Entry 6XBL (electron microscopy, 3.96 A resolution); this record covers chains B and G of the 5 polymer chains in the assembly.

[Chain B]
Molecule: Guanine nucleotide-binding protein G(I)/G(S)/G(T) subunit beta-1
Organism: Homo sapiens
UniProt: P62873 (GBB1_HUMAN); numbering as in UniProt (aligned over 2-340)
Amino-acid sequence (344 residues; numbered -3 to 340; the number before each row is that of its first residue; numbers below 1 keep their minus sign (Pro-3 is residue -3)):
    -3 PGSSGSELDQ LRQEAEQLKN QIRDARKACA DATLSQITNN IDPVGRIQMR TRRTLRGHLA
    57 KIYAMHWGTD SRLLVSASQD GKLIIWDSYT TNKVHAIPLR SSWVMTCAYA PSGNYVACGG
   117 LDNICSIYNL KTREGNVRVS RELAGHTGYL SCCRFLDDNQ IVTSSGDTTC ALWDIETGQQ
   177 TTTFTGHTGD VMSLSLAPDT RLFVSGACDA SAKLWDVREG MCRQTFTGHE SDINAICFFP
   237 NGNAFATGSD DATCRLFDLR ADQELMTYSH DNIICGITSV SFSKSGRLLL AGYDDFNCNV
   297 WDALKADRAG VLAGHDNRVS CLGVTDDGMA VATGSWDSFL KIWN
Disordered / not traced: -3 to 4
Disulfide bonds: Cys121-Cys149
Construct notes: expression tag (-3 to 1)
UniProt features mapped onto this chain:
  - modified residue: Ser2 (N-acetylserine), His266 (Phosphohistidine)
  - natural variant: Leu30 (L30F: In MRD42; uncertain significance), Arg52 (R52G: In MRD42), Gly64 (G64V: In MRD42), Asp76 (D76E: In MRD42; D76G: In MRD42), Gly77 (G77S: In MRD42), Lys78 (K78R: In MRD42), Ile80 (I80N: In MRD42; I80T: In MRD42), His91 (H91R: In MRD42; uncertain significance), Ala92 (A92T: In MRD42), Pro94 (P94S: In MRD42), Leu95 (L95P: In MRD42), Arg96 (R96L: In MRD42), 5 further natural variant entries in UniProt

[Chain G]
Molecule: Guanine nucleotide-binding protein G(I)/G(S)/G(O) subunit gamma-2
Organism: Homo sapiens
UniProt: P59768 (GBG2_HUMAN); numbering as in UniProt (aligned over 1-71)
Amino-acid sequence (71 residues; each row starts with the number of its first residue):
     1 MASNNTASIA QARKLVEQLK MEANIDRIKV SKAAADLMAY CEAHAKEDPL LTPVPASENP
    61 FREKKFFCAI L
Disordered / not traced: 1-8, 62-71
UniProt features mapped onto this chain:
  - modified residue: Ala2 (N-acetylalanine), Cys68 (Cysteine methyl ester)
  - lipidation: Cys68 (S-geranylgeranyl cysteine)

[How chain B and chain G interact]
Contacting residue pairs - 51 pairs, chain B then chain G:
  Glu10(B) - Val16(G)
  Leu14(B) - Lys20(G)
  Ile18(B) - Ala23(G)
  Ile18(B) - Arg27(G)
  Asp27(B) - Ser31(G)  hydrogen bond
  Ala28(B) - Val30(G)  hydrophobic
  Leu30(B) - Ala34(G)  hydrophobic
  Ile37(B) - Met38(G)  hydrophobic
  Ile43(B) - Leu50(G)
  Met45(B) - Leu50(G)  hydrophobic
  Arg49(B) - Phe61(G)
  Ser84(B) - Phe61(G)
  Tyr85(B) - Pro60(G)
  Thr181(B) - Lys14(G)
  Met217(B) - Met21(G)  hydrophobic
  Cys218(B) - Gln18(G)
  Cys218(B) - Met21(G)
  Arg219(B) - Glu22(G)
  Gln220(B) - Ile25(G)
  Phe235(B) - Leu37(G)  hydrophobic
  Phe235(B) - Tyr40(G)  hydrophobic
  Pro236(B) - Tyr40(G)
  Asn237(B) - Tyr40(G)
  Asp254(B) - Ala33(G)
  Arg256(B) - Ile28(G)
  Ala257(B) - Arg27(G)
  Ala257(B) - Ile28(G)
  Asp258(B) - Glu22(G)
  Asp258(B) - Arg27(G)  salt bridge
  Gln259(B) - Val30(G)
  Leu261(B) - Val30(G)  hydrophobic
  Ser279(B) - Asp48(G)  hydrogen bond
  Ser279(B) - Leu50(G)
  Lys280(B) - Glu47(G)  salt bridge
  Ser281(B) - Tyr40(G)
  Ser281(B) - His44(G)
  Ser281(B) - Asp48(G)  hydrogen bond
  Gly282(B) - Cys41(G)  hydrogen bond (backbone-side chain)
  Arg283(B) - Cys41(G)
  Arg283(B) - Leu51(G)
  Leu284(B) - Leu51(G)  hydrophobic
  Leu300(B) - Cys41(G)  hydrophobic
  Gly324(B) - Pro49(G)
  Met325(B) - Pro49(G)  hydrophobic
  Met325(B) - Asn59(G)
  Met325(B) - Pro60(G)
  Ala326(B) - Phe61(G)  hydrophobic
  Val327(B) - Leu50(G)  hydrophobic
  Ile338(B) - Phe61(G)  hydrophobic
  Asn340(B) - Leu50(G)
  Asn340(B) - Asn59(G)  hydrogen bond
Interface residues without a listed pair, chain B (52 interface residues in all): Leu7, Ala11, Arg22, Cys25, Ala26, Ile33, Val40, Arg48, Trp63, Lys209, Thr221, Ala240, Asp323
Interface residues without a listed pair, chain G (30 interface residues in all): Arg13, Leu19, Lys29

[In short]
52 residues of chain B face 30 of chain G across their interface; the contacts include 5 hydrogen bonds and 2
salt bridges. Polar pairs include Asp258(B)-Arg27(G), Lys280(B)-Glu47(G) and Asp27(B)-Ser31(G).
Chain B is Guanine nucleotide-binding protein G(I)/G(S)/G(T) subunit beta-1 and chain G is Guanine
nucleotide-binding protein G(I)/G(S)/G(O) subunit gamma-2, both from Homo sapiens; the structure, Structure of
human SMO-Gi complex with SAG, was determined by electron microscopy (same publication as 6XBJ, 6XBK and
6XBM).
